PDB entry 5C0X | X-ray diffraction, 3.81 A resolution | chains H and R of the 12 polymer chains in the assembly

== Chain H ==
Protein: Exosome complex component RRP4
Organism: Saccharomyces cerevisiae S288c
Notes: fragment: Exosome complex component RRP4
UniProt: P38792 (RRP4_YEAST); residue numbers follow UniProt; this construct covers 1-359
Sequence (361 residues; each row starts with the number of its first residue; numbers below 1 keep their minus sign (Arg-1 is residue -1)):
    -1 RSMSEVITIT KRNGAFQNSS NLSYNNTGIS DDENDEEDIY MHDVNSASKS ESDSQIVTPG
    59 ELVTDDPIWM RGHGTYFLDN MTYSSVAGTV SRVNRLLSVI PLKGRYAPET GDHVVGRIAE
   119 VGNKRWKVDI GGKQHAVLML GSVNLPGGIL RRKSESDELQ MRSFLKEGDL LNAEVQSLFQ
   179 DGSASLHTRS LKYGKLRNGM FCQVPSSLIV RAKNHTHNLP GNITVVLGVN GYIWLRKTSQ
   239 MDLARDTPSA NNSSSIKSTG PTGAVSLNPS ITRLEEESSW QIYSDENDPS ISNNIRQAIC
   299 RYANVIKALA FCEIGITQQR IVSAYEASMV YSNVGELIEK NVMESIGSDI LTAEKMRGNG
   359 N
Disordered / not traced: -1 to 1, 18-49, 246-275, 357-359
Differences from the reference sequence: expression tag (-1 to 0)
UniProt features mapped onto this chain:
  - modified residue: Ser2 (N-acetylserine), Ser28 (Phosphoserine), Ser268 (Phosphoserine)
  - mutagenesis: Leu136 (L136P: In RRP4-1; temperature-sensitive(ts) lethal mutation)

== Chain R ==
Molecule: RNA synthetic
Sequence (45 nucleotides; numbered -45 to -1; the number before each row is that of its first residue; numbers below 1 keep their minus sign (C-45 is residue -45)):
   -45 CCCCCGAGAG GGGGUUUUUU UUUUUUUUUU UUUUUUUUUU UUUUU
Disordered / not traced: -45, -19 to -7

== Interface between chain H and chain R ==
Contacting residue pairs - 8 pairs, chain H then chain R:
  Asn121(H) - G-32(R)  phosphate contact
  Arg123(H) - G-33(R)  phosphate contact
  Arg123(H) - G-32(R)  salt bridge to the phosphate
  Lys125(H) - U-31(R)  base contact
  Met137(H) - G-33(R)  sugar contact
  Gln174(H) - C-42(R)  hydrogen bond to the sugar
  Gln174(H) - C-41(R)  sugar contact
  Ser175(H) - C-42(R)  sugar contact
Interface residues without a listed pair, chain H (8 interface residues in all): Lys122, Asp179
Interface residues without a listed pair, chain R (6 interface residues in all): G-34

== Summary ==
Chain H and chain R form an interface of 8 and 6 residues respectively, with 1 hydrogen bond and 1 salt
bridge. Among the polar pairs are Gln174(H)-C-42(R) and Arg123(H)-G-32(R). Curated annotation (UniProt) lists
one mutagenesis site on chain H.
Chain H is Exosome complex component RRP4 (Saccharomyces cerevisiae S288c) and chain R is RNA synthetic; the
structure, Structure of a 12-subunit nuclear exosome complex bound to structured RNA, was determined by X-ray
diffraction, deposited together with 5C0Y and 5C0W.
